8E39 - chains A and B of the 4 polymer chains in the assembly; structure by electron microscopy, 3.10 A resolution.

[Chain A]
Protein: VP1
Organism: Human enterovirus 71
UniProtKB: G9I191 (G9I191_HE71); residues 1-297 here correspond to UniProt positions 566-862 (UniProt number = residue number + 565)
Sequence (297 residues; each row starts with the number of its first residue):
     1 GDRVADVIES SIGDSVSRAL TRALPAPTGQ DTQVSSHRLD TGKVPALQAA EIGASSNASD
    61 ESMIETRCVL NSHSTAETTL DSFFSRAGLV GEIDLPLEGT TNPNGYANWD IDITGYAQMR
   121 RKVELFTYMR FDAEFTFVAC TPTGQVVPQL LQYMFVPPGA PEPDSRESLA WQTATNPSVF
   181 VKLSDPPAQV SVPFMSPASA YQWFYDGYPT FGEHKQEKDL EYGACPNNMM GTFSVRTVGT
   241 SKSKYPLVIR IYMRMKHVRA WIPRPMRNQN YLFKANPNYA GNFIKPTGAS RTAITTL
Construct notes: conflict E162 (Lys727 in G9I191)
Residues lining bound ligands: sphingosine (SPH): I111, D112, I113, F131, F135, F137, Y153, F155, P177, S178, V179, V190, V192, M195, Y201, W203, N228, M230, F233, M253
Reported in the primary citation:
  - mutagenesis - N102H, M119L: unchanged stability in response to high temperatures

[Chain B]
Protein: VP2
Organism: Human enterovirus 71
UniProtKB: G9I191 (G9I191_HE71); residues 1-254 here correspond to UniProt positions 70-323 (UniProt number = residue number + 69)
Sequence (254 residues; each row starts with the number of its first residue):
     1 SPSAEACGYS DRVAQLTIGN STITTQEAAN IIVGYGEWPS YCSDSDATAV DKPTRPDVSV
    61 NRFYTLDTKL WEKSSKGWYW KFPDVLTETG VFGQNAQFHY LYRSGFCIHV QCNASKFHQG
   121 ALLVAVLPEY VIGSVAGGTG TEDTHPPYKQ TQPGADGFEL QHPYVLDAGI PISQLTVCPH
   181 QWINLRTNNC ATIIVPYINA LPFDSALNHC NFGLLVVPIS PLDYDQGATP VIPITITLAP
   241 MCSEFAGLRQ AVTQ
Unresolved in the structure: 1-9
Construct notes: conflict S134 (Thr203 in G9I191), T144 (Ser213 in G9I191)

[How chain A and chain B interact]
Residue-residue contacts (107; chain A residue first):
  I12(A) - Y41(B)  hydrophobic
  I12(A) - R55(B)
  I12(A) - D57(B)
  G13(A) - Y41(B)
  D14(A) - S40(B)
  D14(A) - Y41(B)  hydrogen bond (backbone-backbone)
  S15(A) - S40(B)
  S15(A) - Y41(B)
  S15(A) - S43(B)
  V16(A) - S40(B)
  S17(A) - E37(B)
  R18(A) - G36(B)
  R18(A) - E37(B)
  R18(A) - W38(B)  hydrogen bond (backbone-backbone)
  A19(A) - G36(B)
  L20(A) - G36(B)  hydrogen bond (backbone-backbone)
  L20(A) - W38(B)
  A50(A) - W182(B)
  E51(A) - Q181(B)
  E51(A) - W182(B)  hydrogen bond (backbone-backbone)
  E51(A) - N184(B)  hydrogen bond
  E51(A) - T187(B)  hydrogen bond
  E51(A) - N188(B)
  I52(A) - A29(B)
  I52(A) - N30(B)
  I52(A) - I32(B)
  I52(A) - Q181(B)  hydrogen bond (backbone-side chain)
  G53(A) - H180(B)
  T127(A) - E129(B)
  Y128(A) - E129(B)  hydrogen bond
  Y128(A) - N199(B)
  Y128(A) - A200(B)  hydrophobic
  A198(A) - L201(B)  hydrophobic
  S199(A) - A200(B)
  F204(A) - E129(B)
  F204(A) - V131(B)  hydrophobic
  Y205(A) - E129(B)
  Y205(A) - V131(B)
  Y205(A) - H209(B)
  D206(A) - K81(B)  salt bridge
  D206(A) - E129(B)
  D206(A) - Y130(B)
  D206(A) - V131(B)
  D206(A) - H209(B)
  D206(A) - C210(B)  hydrogen bond (backbone-backbone)
  G207(A) - N208(B)
  Y208(A) - T151(B)
  Y208(A) - N208(B)
  T210(A) - N208(B)  hydrogen bond (backbone-side chain)
  F211(A) - L207(B)  hydrophobic
  F211(A) - N208(B)
  F211(A) - Q254(B)
  H214(A) - Y148(B)
  H214(A) - Q254(B)
  D219(A) - H145(B)
  D219(A) - P146(B)
  L220(A) - H145(B)
  Y222(A) - K81(B)
  Y222(A) - V131(B)
  Y222(A) - I132(B)  hydrogen bond (side chain-backbone)
  Y222(A) - P146(B)  hydrophobic
  Y222(A) - T151(B)  hydrogen bond
  I262(A) - Y35(B)
  I262(A) - P128(B)  hydrophobic
  R264(A) - L127(B)
  R264(A) - P128(B)  hydrogen bond (side chain-backbone)
  R264(A) - E129(B)
  P265(A) - I170(B)
  P265(A) - Q174(B)
  M266(A) - P171(B)
  M266(A) - Q174(B)  hydrogen bond (backbone-side chain)
  R267(A) - A168(B)  hydrogen bond (side chain-backbone)
  R267(A) - G169(B)
  N268(A) - G169(B)  hydrogen bond (backbone-backbone)
  N268(A) - I170(B)
  N268(A) - P171(B)
  Q269(A) - V165(B)
  Q269(A) - G169(B)
  L272(A) - A136(B)  hydrophobic
  L272(A) - G140(B)
  F273(A) - G140(B)
  F273(A) - E142(B)
  F273(A) - D143(B)
  N276(A) - D143(B)
  N276(A) - H145(B)
  P277(A) - V131(B)  hydrophobic
  P277(A) - A168(B)
  N278(A) - G133(B)
  N278(A) - S134(B)  hydrogen bond (side chain-backbone)
  N278(A) - T144(B)  hydrogen bond (side chain-backbone)
  Y279(A) - S134(B)  hydrogen bond (backbone-backbone)
  Y279(A) - V135(B)
  Y279(A) - A136(B)
  Y279(A) - H162(B)  hydrogen bond
  Y279(A) - V165(B)
  Y279(A) - D167(B)
  Y279(A) - A168(B)
  Y279(A) - G169(B)
  A280(A) - V135(B)
  A280(A) - G138(B)
  G281(A) - V135(B)  hydrogen bond (backbone-backbone)
  G281(A) - G138(B)
  N282(A) - G138(B)  hydrogen bond (backbone-backbone)
  I284(A) - H162(B)
  P286(A) - Y164(B)
  T287(A) - Y164(B)  hydrogen bond
  T287(A) - P171(B)
Interface residues without a listed pair, chain A (51 interface residues in all): G212, P263, F283, K285
Interface residues without a listed pair, chain B (64 interface residues in all): V33, C42, T139, T141, Q152, L175, V177, I198, S205

[Summary]
Chain A and chain B form an interface of 51 and 64 residues respectively; the contacts include 23 hydrogen
bonds and 1 salt bridge. Polar contacts include D206(A)-K81(B), E51(A)-N184(B) and E51(A)-T187(B). Ligands of
chain A: sphingosine. The paper reports that N102H and M119L of chain A leave stability in response to high
temperatures unchanged.
Here chain A is VP1 and chain B is VP2, both from Human enterovirus 71. Entry 8E39 (Purification of
Enterovirus A71, strain 4643, WT capsid) was determined by electron microscopy (same publication as 8E2X,
8E2Y, 8E31, 8E38, 8E3A, 8E3B and 8E3C).
